PDB entry 4TWY | X-ray diffraction, 1.60 A resolution | chain A

# Chain A
Molecule: 3C-like proteinase
Source organism: Human SARS coronavirus
Notes: EC 3.4.22.69
Reference sequence: P0C6X7 (R1AB_CVHSA); residues 1-306 here correspond to UniProt positions 3241-3546 (UniProt number = residue number + 3240)
Amino-acid sequence (306 residues; each row starts with the number of its first residue):
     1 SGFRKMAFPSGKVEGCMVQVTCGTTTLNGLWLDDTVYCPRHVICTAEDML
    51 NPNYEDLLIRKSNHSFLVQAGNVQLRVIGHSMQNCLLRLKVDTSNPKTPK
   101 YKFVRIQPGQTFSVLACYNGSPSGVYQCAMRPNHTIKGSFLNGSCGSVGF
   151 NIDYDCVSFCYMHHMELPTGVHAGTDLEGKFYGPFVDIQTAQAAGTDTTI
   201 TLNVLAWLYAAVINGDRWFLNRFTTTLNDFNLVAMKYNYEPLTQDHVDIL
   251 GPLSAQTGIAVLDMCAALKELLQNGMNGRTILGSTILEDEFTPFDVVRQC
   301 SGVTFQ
Covalent attachments: compound 3BL linked to Cys145
Small-molecule neighbours: 3BL ((2S)-2-({[(3S,4aR,8aS)-2-(biphenyl-4-ylcarbonyl)decahydroisoquinolin-3-yl]methyl}amino)-3-(1H-imidazol-5-yl)propanal): Ser1, Thr24, Thr25, His41, Cys44, Thr45, Ala46, Met49, Tyr54, Phe140, Leu141, Asn142, Gly143, Ser144, His163, His164, Met165, Glu166, His172, Asp187, Ile188, Gln189
Curated features (UniProtKB/Swiss-Prot):
  - active site (For 3CL-PRO activity): His41, Cys145
  - site: Gln306 (Cleavage)

# Summary
Covalently linked compound 3BL: at Cys145. Curated annotation (UniProt) lists active-site residues His41 and
Cys145.
Chain A is 3C-like proteinase (Human SARS coronavirus); the structure, Structure of SARS-3CL protease complex
with a phenylbenzoyl (S,R)-N-decalin type inhibitor, was determined by X-ray diffraction, deposited together
with 4TWW and 4WY3.
